7CXN - chains A and J of the 9 polymer chains in the assembly; structure by electron microscopy, 3.84 A resolution.

# Chain A
Name: RNA-directed RNA polymerase
Organism: Severe acute respiratory syndrome coronavirus 2
Notes: EC 2.7.7.48
UniProtKB: P0DTD1 (R1AB_SARS2); residues 1-932 here correspond to UniProt positions 4393-5324 (UniProt number = residue number + 4392)
Chain sequence (942 residues; each row starts with the number of its first residue):
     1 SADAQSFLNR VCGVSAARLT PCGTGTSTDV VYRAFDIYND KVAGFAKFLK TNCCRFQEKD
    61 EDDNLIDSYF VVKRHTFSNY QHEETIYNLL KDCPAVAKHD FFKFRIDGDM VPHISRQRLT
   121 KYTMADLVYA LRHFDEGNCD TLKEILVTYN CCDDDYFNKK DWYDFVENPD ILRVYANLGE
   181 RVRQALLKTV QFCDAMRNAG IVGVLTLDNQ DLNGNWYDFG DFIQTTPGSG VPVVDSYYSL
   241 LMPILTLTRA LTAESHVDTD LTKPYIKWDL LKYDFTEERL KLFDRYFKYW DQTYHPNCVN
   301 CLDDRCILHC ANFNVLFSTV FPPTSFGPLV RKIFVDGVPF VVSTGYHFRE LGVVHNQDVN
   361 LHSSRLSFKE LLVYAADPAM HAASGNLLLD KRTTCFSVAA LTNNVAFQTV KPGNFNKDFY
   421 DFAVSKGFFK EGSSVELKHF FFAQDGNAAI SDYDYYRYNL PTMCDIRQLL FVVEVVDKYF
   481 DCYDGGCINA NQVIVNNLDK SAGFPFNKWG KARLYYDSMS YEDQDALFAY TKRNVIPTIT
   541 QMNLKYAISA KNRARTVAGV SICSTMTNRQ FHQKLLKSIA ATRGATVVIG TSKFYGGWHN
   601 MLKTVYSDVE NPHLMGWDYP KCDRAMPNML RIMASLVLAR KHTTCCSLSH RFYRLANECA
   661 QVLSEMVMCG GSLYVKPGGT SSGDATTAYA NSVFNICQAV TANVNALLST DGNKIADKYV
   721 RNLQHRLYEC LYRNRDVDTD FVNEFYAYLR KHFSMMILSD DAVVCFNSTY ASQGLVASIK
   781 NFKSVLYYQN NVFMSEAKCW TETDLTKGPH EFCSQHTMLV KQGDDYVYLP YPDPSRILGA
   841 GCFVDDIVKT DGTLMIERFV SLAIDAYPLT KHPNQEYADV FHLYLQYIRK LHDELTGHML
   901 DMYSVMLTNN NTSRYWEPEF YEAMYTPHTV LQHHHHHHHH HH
Disordered / not traced: 1-3, 930-942
Construct notes: engineered mutation Asn910 (Asp5302 in P0DTD1); expression tag (933-942)
Ion coordination: Zn2+ site 1: His295, Cys301, Cys306, Cys310; Zn2+ site 2: Cys487, His642, Cys645, Cys646
UniProt features mapped onto this chain:
  - region: Lys545 to Arg555 (Interaction with RMP Remdesivir), Thr582 to Pro620 (RdRp Palm N-ter)
  - active site: Ser759, Asp760, Asp761
  - binding site (Mn(2+)): Asn209, Asp218
  - binding site (Zn(2+)): His295, Cys301, Cys306, Cys310, Cys487, His642, Cys645, Cys646
  - site: Gln932 (Cleavage)
Reported in the primary citation:
  - mutagenesis - R365A: decreased catalytic activity (helicase activity)

# Chain J
Molecule: Template RNA
Sequence (58 nucleotides; numbered 77 to 134; the number before each row is that of its first residue):
    77 CAUGCCAUGG CCUCUAAAAU GUCAGCUGCU CCCUAGCAUG CUACUACCGC GUAGCAUG
Disordered / not traced: 77-99, 126-134

# Interface between chain A and chain J
Contacting residue pairs - 27 pairs, chain A then chain J:
  Asn496(A) with G104(J), hydrogen bond to the phosphate
  Lys500(A) with G101(J), salt bridge to the phosphate; C102(J), phosphate contact
  Ser501(A) with A100(J), phosphate contact; G101(J), hydrogen bond to the phosphate
  Asn543(A) with A100(J), hydrogen bond to the sugar
  Arg569(A) with U103(J), salt bridge to the phosphate
  Lys577(A) with U103(J), phosphate contact; G104(J), salt bridge to the phosphate
  Gly590(A) with G104(J), hydrogen bond to the sugar; C105(J), sugar contact
  Ser592(A) with C105(J), hydrogen bond to the sugar
  Phe594(A) with U106(J), sugar contact
  Tyr595(A) with U106(J), phosphate contact; C107(J), hydrogen bond to the phosphate
  Ser682(A) with G101(J), hydrogen bond to the base
  Gly683(A) with G101(J), hydrogen bond to the sugar; C102(J), sugar contact
  Asp684(A) with C102(J), hydrogen bond to the sugar
  Ala685(A) with C102(J), hydrogen bond to the sugar
  Thr686(A) with C102(J), sugar contact
  Thr687(A) with C102(J), base contact
  Tyr689(A) with U103(J), sugar contact
  Arg914(A) with C108(J), salt bridge to the phosphate
  Tyr915(A) with C108(J), sugar contact
  Met924(A) with U106(J), phosphate contact; C107(J), phosphate contact
Also at the interface, not in a pair above, chain A (26 interface residues in all): Lys511, Val557, Ala558, Gly559, Ala580, Ile589

# Overview
Chain A and chain J form an interface of 26 and 9 residues respectively, with 10 hydrogen bonds and 4 salt
bridges. Among the polar pairs are Ser682(A)-G101(J), Asn543(A)-A100(J) and Gly590(A)-G104(J). From the paper:
R365A of chain A reduces catalytic activity (helicase activity).
Here chain A is RNA-directed RNA polymerase (Severe acute respiratory syndrome coronavirus 2) and chain J is
Template RNA. Entry 7CXN (Architecture of a SARS-CoV-2 mini replication and transcription complex) was
determined by electron microscopy.
